Entry 2C2T (X-ray diffraction, 1.50 A resolution); this record covers chain A.

# Chain A
Molecule: Dihydrofolate reductase
Source organism: Homo sapiens
Notes: EC 1.5.1.3
Reference sequence: P00374 (DYR_HUMAN); residue numbers follow UniProt; this construct covers 1-186
Chain sequence (186 residues; numbered 1 to 186; the number before each row is that of its first residue):
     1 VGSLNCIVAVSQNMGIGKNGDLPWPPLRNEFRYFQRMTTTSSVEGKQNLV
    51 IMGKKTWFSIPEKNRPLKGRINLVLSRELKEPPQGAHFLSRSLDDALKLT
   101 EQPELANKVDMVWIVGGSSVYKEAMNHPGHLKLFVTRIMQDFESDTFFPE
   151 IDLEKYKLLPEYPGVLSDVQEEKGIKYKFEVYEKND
Residues lining bound ligands:
  - 39B ((S)-2,4-diamino-5-((7,8-dicarbaundecaboran-7-yl)methyl)-6-methylpyrimidine): I7, V8, A9, L22, E30, F31, F34, T56, I60, L67, V115, Y121, T136
  - NADPH (NDP; NADPH dihydro-nicotinamide-adenine-dinucleotide phosphate): V8, A9, I16, G17, K18, G20, D21, L22, W24, G53, K54, K55, T56, S59, L75, S76, R77, E78, R91, S92, V115, G116, G117, S118, S119, V120, Y121, E123, T146

# Summary
Ligands of chain A: NADPH and compound 39B.
Chain A is Dihydrofolate reductase (Homo sapiens); the structure, Human Dihydrofolate Reductase Complexed With
NADPH and 2,4-Diamino-5-((7,8-dicarbaundecaboran-7-yl)methyl)-6-methylpyrimidine, a novel boron containing,
nonclassical Antifolate, was determined by X-ray diffraction together with 2C2S from the same study.
